Entry 5M3L (electron microscopy, 3.80 A resolution); this record covers chains J and O of the 15 polymer chains in the assembly.

# Chain J
Molecule: Extracellular globin-2
Source organism: Lumbricus terrestris
UniProt: P02218 (GLB2_LUMTE); residue numbers follow UniProt; this construct covers 1-145
Amino-acid sequence (145 residues; numbered 1 to 145; the number before each row is that of its first residue):
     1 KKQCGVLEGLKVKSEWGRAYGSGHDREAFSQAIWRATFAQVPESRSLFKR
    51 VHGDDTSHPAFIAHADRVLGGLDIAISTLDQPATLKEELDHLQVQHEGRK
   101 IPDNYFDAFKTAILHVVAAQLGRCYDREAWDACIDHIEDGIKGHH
Disordered / not traced: 1
Sequence notes: conflict Asp66 (Glu in P02218)
UniProt features mapped onto this chain:
  - binding site (heme b): His96
Metal / ion sites: heme Fe near His96 (its only coordinating residue here)
Ligand contacts: heme (HEM): Ser44, Leu47, Phe48, His64, Arg67, Val68, Gly71, Leu72, Leu92, Gln95, His96, Arg99, Ile101, Tyr105, Phe106, Phe109
From the paper describing this entry:
  - binding site for heme: His64, His96

# Chain O
Molecule: Extracellular hemoglobin linker L3 subunit
Source organism: Lumbricus terrestris
UniProt: Q2I742 (Q2I742_LUMTE); residues 8-222 here correspond to UniProt positions 26-240 (UniProt number = residue number + 18)
Amino-acid sequence (215 residues; numbered 8 to 222; the number before each row is that of its first residue):
     8 QSHDEIIDKIIERTNKITTSISHVESLLDDRLDPKRIRKAGSLRHRVEEL
    58 EDPSCDEHEHQCGGDDPQCISKLFVCDGHNDCRNGEDEKDCTLPTKAGDK
   108 FIGDVCFDHCTKRRPEHMTLAFESSSIAAFFTPIADLHVHIEIESETDED
   158 ESEVSMPADGEYSFADHRLTIHPPEEDGLGLVGEFDGYNFDRFVGHIVHE
   208 LSEEVCAEFIFHRKK
Sequence notes: conflict Ile17 (Leu35 in Q2I742), Cys113 (Val131 in Q2I742)

# How chain J and chain O interact
Pairs across the interface (15):
  Ala28(J) with Ser78(O); Phe81(O)
  Gln31(J) with Phe81(O)
  Arg35(J) with Phe81(O); Asp84(O), salt bridge; His86(O); Asp88(O), salt bridge
  Gln40(J) with Phe137(O)
  Thr111(J) with Phe137(O)
  His115(J) with Phe137(O); Phe138(O)
  Gln120(J) with Leu80(O)
  Arg123(J) with Thr177(O); His179(O), hydrogen bond (backbone-side chain); Val189(O)
Also at the interface, not in a pair above, chain J (14 interface residues in all): Phe29, Ala32, Ala36, Ala39, Val116, Ala119
Also at the interface, not in a pair above, chain O (13 interface residues in all): Ala135, Ile141

# Summary
14 residues of chain J face 13 of chain O across their interface; the contacts include 1 hydrogen bond and 2
salt bridges. Among the polar pairs are Arg35(J)-Asp84(O), Arg35(J)-Asp88(O) and Arg123(J)-His179(O). Chain J
binds heme. The paper reports a binding site for heme at His64(J) and His96(J).
Here chain J is Extracellular globin-2 and chain O is Extracellular hemoglobin linker L3 subunit, both from
Lumbricus terrestris. Entry 5M3L (Single-particle cryo-EM using alignment by classification (ABC): the
structure of Lumbricus terrestris hemoglobin) was determined by electron microscopy.
